Entry 7KBF (electron microscopy, 4.42 A resolution (low resolution: residue-level contacts below are approximate; hydrogen-bond / salt-bridge calls are withheld)); this record covers chains G and I of the 11 polymer chains in the assembly.

[Chain G]
Protein: Histone H2A
Source organism: Xenopus laevis
UniProt: Q6DKE3 (Q6DKE3_XENLA); residues 1-139 here = UniProt positions 1-139
Amino-acid sequence (139 residues; row label = number of the first residue in the row):
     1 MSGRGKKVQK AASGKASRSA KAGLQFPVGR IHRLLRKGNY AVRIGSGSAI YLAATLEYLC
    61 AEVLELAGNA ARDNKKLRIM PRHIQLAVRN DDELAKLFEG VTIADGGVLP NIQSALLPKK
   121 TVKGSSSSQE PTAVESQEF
Unresolved in the structure: 1-15, 121-139

[Chain I]
Molecule: 172-nt DNA strand
Source organism: Xenopus laevis
Sequence (172 nucleotides; numbered -87 to 84; the number before each row is that of its first residue; numbers below 1 keep their minus sign (DT-87 is residue -87)):
   -87 TTGGCCAGCT AGGATATCAC AATCCCGGTG CCGAGGCCGC TCAATTGGTC GTAGACAGCT
   -27 CTAGCACCGC TTAAACGCAC GTACGGAATC CGTACGTGCG TTTAAGCGGT GCTAGAGCTG
    33 TCTACGACCA ATTGAGCGGC CTCGGCACCG GGATTGTGAT ATCCTAGCTG GC

[How chain G and chain I interact]
Pairs across the interface (13; chain G residue first):
  Arg30(G) - DC49(I)
  Val42(G) - DA39(I)
  Arg43(G) - DG38(I)
  Arg43(G) - DA39(I)
  Ile44(G) - DG38(I)
  Ile44(G) - DA39(I)
  Gly45(G) - DG38(I)
  Ser46(G) - DG38(I)
  Lys76(G) - DC58(I)
  Leu77(G) - DG57(I)
  Leu77(G) - DC58(I)
  Arg78(G) - DG57(I)
  Arg78(G) - DC58(I)
Other interface residues (no listed pair), chain G (11 interface residues in all): His32, Arg36
Other interface residues (no listed pair), chain I (7 interface residues in all): DC37, DG48

[In short]
11 residues of chain G and 7 residues of chain I are in contact.
Chain G is Histone H2A and chain I is a 172-nt DNA strand, both from Xenopus laevis; the structure, H1.8 bound
nucleosome isolated from metaphase chromosome in Xenopus egg extract (oligo fraction), was determined by
electron microscopy (same publication as 7KBD and 7KBE).
